Entry 3PLV (X-ray diffraction, 1.90 A resolution); this record covers chains A and C.

== Chain A ==
Name: Ubiquitin-like modifier HUB1
Source organism: Saccharomyces cerevisiae
UniProt: Q6Q546 (HUB1_YEAST); residue numbers follow UniProt; this construct covers 1-73
Amino-acid sequence (93 residues; numbered 81 to 73; the number before each row is that of its first residue):
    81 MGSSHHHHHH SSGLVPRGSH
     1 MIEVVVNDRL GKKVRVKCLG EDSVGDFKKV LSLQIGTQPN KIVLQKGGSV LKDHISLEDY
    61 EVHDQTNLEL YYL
Disordered / not traced: 81-93
Sequence notes: expression tag (81-100); engineered mutation G20 (Ala in Q6Q546)
From the paper describing this entry:
  - mutagenesis - D22A: decreased growth in response to Deltahub1 prp8

== Chain C ==
Name: 66 kDa U4/U6.U5 small nuclear ribonucleoprotein component
Notes: fragment: HINDII domain
UniProt: Q12420 (SNU66_YEAST); residue numbers follow UniProt; this construct covers 37-57
Amino-acid sequence (21 residues; row label = number of the first residue in the row):
    37 SLSIEETNEL RASLGLKLIP P

== How chain A and chain C interact ==
Residue-residue contacts (20):
  M1(A) - I55(C)  hydrophobic
  R15(A) - S37(C)  hydrogen bond (backbone-backbone)
  K17(A) - L38(C)  hydrogen bond (side chain-backbone)
  K17(A) - I40(C)
  K17(A) - T43(C)
  K17(A) - I55(C)
  C18(A) - R47(C)
  C18(A) - I55(C)
  L19(A) - R47(C)
  L19(A) - L54(C)
  L19(A) - I55(C)  hydrophobic
  D22(A) - R47(C)  salt bridge
  D26(A) - L52(C)
  K29(A) - L50(C)
  V30(A) - L50(C)  hydrophobic
  V30(A) - L52(C)  hydrophobic
  L33(A) - L50(C)  hydrophobic
  Q34(A) - S37(C)  hydrogen bond
  Q34(A) - L38(C)
  S99(A) - P56(C)
Interface residues without a listed pair, chain A (14 interface residues in all): V14, V95
Interface residues without a listed pair, chain C (13 interface residues in all): S39, L46, K53
Interface features reported in the paper:
  - residue pairs: D22(A)-R47(C) (salt bridge)
  - interface residues, chain A: M1(A), K17(A), C18(A), L19(A), K29(A), V30(A)
  - interface residues, chain C: L52(C)

== In short ==
14 residues of chain A and 13 residues of chain C are in contact, with 3 hydrogen bonds and 1 salt bridge.
Polar contacts include D22(A)-R47(C), K17(A)-L38(C) and Q34(A)-S37(C). The authors report a salt bridge
between D22(A) and R47(C). The paper reports that D22A of chain A reduces growth in response to Deltahub1
prp8; interface residues M1(A), K17(A) and L52(C) among others.
Chain A is Ubiquitin-like modifier HUB1 (Saccharomyces cerevisiae) and chain C is 66 kDa U4/U6.U5 small
nuclear ribonucleoprotein component; the structure, Structure of Hub-1 protein in complex with Snu66 peptide
(HINDII), was determined by X-ray diffraction together with 3PLU from the same study.
